PDB entry 8WLP | electron microscopy, 3.80 A resolution | chains ZT and ZY of the 53 polymer chains in the assembly

== Chain ZT (and ZY) ==
Protein: Flagellar hook protein FlgE
Source organism: Salmonella enterica subsp. enterica serovar Typhimurium str. LT2
Notes: chain ZY of this document is another copy of the same molecule, construct and numbering; everything in this record applies to it too
Reference sequence: P0A1J1 (FLGE_SALTY); residue numbers follow UniProt; this construct covers 1-403
Chain sequence (403 residues; numbered 1 to 403; the number before each row is that of its first residue):
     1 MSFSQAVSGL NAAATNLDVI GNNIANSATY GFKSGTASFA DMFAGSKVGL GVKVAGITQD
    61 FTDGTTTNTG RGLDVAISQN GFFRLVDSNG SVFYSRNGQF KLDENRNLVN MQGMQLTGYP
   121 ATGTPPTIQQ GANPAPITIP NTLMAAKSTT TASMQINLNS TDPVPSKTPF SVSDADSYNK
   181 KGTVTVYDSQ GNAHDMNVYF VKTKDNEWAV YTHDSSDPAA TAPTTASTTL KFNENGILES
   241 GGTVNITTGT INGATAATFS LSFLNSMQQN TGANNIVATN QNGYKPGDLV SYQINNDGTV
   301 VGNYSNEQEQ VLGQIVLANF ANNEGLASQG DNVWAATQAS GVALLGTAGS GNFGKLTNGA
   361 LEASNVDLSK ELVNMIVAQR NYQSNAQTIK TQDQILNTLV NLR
Disordered / not traced: 1, 403

== Interface between chain ZT and chain ZY ==
Residue-residue contacts - 72 pairs, chain ZT then chain ZY:
  Leu10(ZT) with Leu399(ZY), hydrophobic
  Leu17(ZT) with Thr391(ZY); Ile395(ZY), hydrophobic
  Asp18(ZT) with Ser2(ZY), hydrogen bond (side chain-backbone); Gln5(ZY)
  Gly21(ZT) with Thr388(ZY)
  Asn22(ZT) with Gln5(ZY), hydrogen bond (backbone-side chain); Val48(ZY); Gly49(ZY), hydrogen bond (side chain-backbone); Gly51(ZY)
  Ile24(ZT) with Ser384(ZY); Asn385(ZY); Thr388(ZY)
  Ala25(ZT) with Gln5(ZY); Gly9(ZY); Val52(ZY); Asn385(ZY)
  Asn26(ZT) with Asp41(ZY); Gly51(ZY); Val52(ZY)
  Ser27(ZT) with Asn381(ZY), hydrogen bond
  Ala28(ZT) with Phe39(ZY)
  Thr29(ZT) with Phe39(ZY); Ala40(ZY); Val52(ZY)
  Phe32(ZT) with Asp41(ZY)
  Ile57(ZT) with Lys47(ZY); Val48(ZY), hydrophobic
  Arg71(ZT) with Thr58(ZY), hydrogen bond
  Gln99(ZT) with Ser38(ZY), hydrogen bond; Thr58(ZY)
  Lys101(ZT) with Glu324(ZY)
  Leu102(ZT) with Ala321(ZY); Asn322(ZY), hydrogen bond (backbone-side chain)
  Asp103(ZT) with Ala321(ZY); Asn322(ZY)
  Glu104(ZT) with Ala321(ZY); Gln338(ZY); Ala339(ZY), hydrogen bond (backbone-backbone); Gly341(ZY)
  Arg106(ZT) with Ala321(ZY)
  Met111(ZT) with Ala55(ZY), hydrophobic; Thr58(ZY)
  Gln112(ZT) with Ala40(ZY); Ala55(ZY)
  Asn141(ZT) with Leu344(ZY)
  Leu289(ZT) with Asn352(ZY)
  Val290(ZT) with Asn352(ZY)
  Ser328(ZT) with Phe43(ZY)
  Gln329(ZT) with Phe43(ZY)
  Gly330(ZT) with Asp41(ZY); Phe43(ZY)
  Asp331(ZT) with Ala40(ZY); Asp41(ZY), hydrogen bond (backbone-backbone)
  Asn332(ZT) with Phe39(ZY), hydrogen bond (side chain-backbone); Ala40(ZY); Asp41(ZY), hydrogen bond (backbone-side chain)
  Leu368(ZT) with Asn381(ZY); Ser384(ZY)
  Leu372(ZT) with Ser384(ZY)
  Met375(ZT) with Gln387(ZY); Thr388(ZY), hydrogen bond; Thr391(ZY), hydrogen bond
  Gln379(ZT) with Thr391(ZY), hydrogen bond; Gln394(ZY), hydrogen bond
  Tyr382(ZT) with Ile395(ZY), hydrophobic; Leu399(ZY)
  Gln383(ZT) with Thr398(ZY)
  Ala386(ZT) with Thr398(ZY); Leu402(ZY)
  Ile389(ZT) with Leu402(ZY), hydrophobic
  Lys390(ZT) with Leu402(ZY)
Also at the interface, not in a pair above, chain ZT (41 interface residues in all): Val19, Asp288
Also at the interface, not in a pair above, chain ZY (41 interface residues in all): Met42, Leu50, Lys53, Ser340, Gly351, Arg380, Gln392

== Overview ==
The chain ZT/chain ZY interface involves 41 residues from each chain, with 15 hydrogen bonds. Among the polar
pairs are Asp18(ZT)-Ser2(ZY), Asn22(ZT)-Gln5(ZY) and Asn22(ZT)-Gly49(ZY).
Both chains are Flagellar hook protein FlgE (Salmonella enterica subsp. enterica serovar Typhimurium str.
LT2). Entry 8WLP (Cryo-EM structure of the distal rod-hook within the flagellar motor-hook complex in the CCW
state) was determined by electron microscopy (same publication as 8WHT, 8WIW, 8WK3, 8WK4, 8WKI, 8WKK and 11
further entries).
